9F9W - chains B and S of the 7 polymer chains in the assembly; structure by electron microscopy, 3.00 A resolution.

# Chain B
Name: Large T antigen
From: Betapolyomavirus macacae
Notes: EC 3.6.4.-
UniProtKB: P03070 (LT_SV40); residues 266-627 here = UniProt positions 266-627
Amino-acid sequence (362 residues; numbered 266 to 627; the number before each row is that of its first residue):
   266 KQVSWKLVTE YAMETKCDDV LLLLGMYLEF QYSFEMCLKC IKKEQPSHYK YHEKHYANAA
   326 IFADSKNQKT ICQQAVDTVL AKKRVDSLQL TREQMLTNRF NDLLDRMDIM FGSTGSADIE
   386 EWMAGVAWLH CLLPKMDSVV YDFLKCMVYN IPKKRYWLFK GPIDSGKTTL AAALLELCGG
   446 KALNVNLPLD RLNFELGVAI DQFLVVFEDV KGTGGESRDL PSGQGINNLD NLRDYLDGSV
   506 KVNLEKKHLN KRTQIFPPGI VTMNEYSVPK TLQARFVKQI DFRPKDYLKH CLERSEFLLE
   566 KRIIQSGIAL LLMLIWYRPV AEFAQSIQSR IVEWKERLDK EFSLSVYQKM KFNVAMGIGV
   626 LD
Residues lining bound ligands:
  - ATP (adenosine-5'-triphosphate), molecule 1: Trp393, Leu397, Pro427, Ile428, Asp429, Ser430, Gly431, Lys432, Thr433, Thr434, Asp474, Asn529, Arg548, Pro549, Lys550, Leu553, Lys554, Leu557, Leu564
  - ATP, molecule 2: Lys418, Asp502, Arg540
Swiss-Prot annotation at these positions:
  - binding site (Zn(2+)): Cys302, Cys305, His313, His317
  - binding site (ATP): Gly426 to Thr433

# Chain S
Molecule: Chains: S
Sequence (8 nucleotides; row label = number of the first residue in the row):
     1 TTTTTTTT

# Chain B / chain S interface
Residue-residue contacts (6; chain B residue first):
  Arg456(B) with DT4(S), salt bridge to the phosphate
  Lys512(B) with DT3(S), phosphate contact; DT4(S), salt bridge to the phosphate
  His513(B) with DT1(S), base contact; DT2(S), hydrogen bond to the base; DT3(S), hydrogen bond to the phosphate
Also at the interface, not in a pair above, chain B (5 interface residues in all): Phe459, Lys511
Also at the interface, not in a pair above, chain S (5 interface residues in all): DT5

# Summary
Chain B and chain S each contribute 5 residues to their interface; the contacts include 2 hydrogen bonds and 2
salt bridges. Polar pairs include His513(B)-DT2(S), His513(B)-DT3(S) and Arg456(B)-DT4(S). Chain B binds ATP.
UniProt lists 4 Zn2+-binding residues and 8 ATP-binding residues on chain B.
Here chain B is Large T antigen (Betapolyomavirus macacae) and chain S is Chains: S. Entry 9F9W (Active SV40
LTAg complex with DNA (3D variability component_001, frame_019)) was determined by electron microscopy,
deposited together with 9EVH, 9EVP, 9F3T, 9F3U, 9F5I, 9F73 and 14 further entries.
